7PB4 - chains H and K of the 3 polymer chains in the assembly; structure by X-ray diffraction, 2.49 A resolution.

Chain H:
Name: Centromere protein H
Source organism: Homo sapiens
UniProtKB: Q9H3R5 (CENPH_HUMAN); numbering as in UniProt (aligned over 199-247)
Chain sequence (49 residues; each row starts with the number of its first residue):
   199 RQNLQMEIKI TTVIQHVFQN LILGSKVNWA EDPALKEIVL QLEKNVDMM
Disordered / not traced: 199, 247

Chain K:
Name: Centromere protein K
Source organism: Homo sapiens
UniProtKB: Q9BS16 (CENPK_HUMAN); residue numbers follow UniProt; this construct covers 165-269
Chain sequence (105 residues; each row starts with the number of its first residue):
   165 KMLNIKEYKE KLLSTLGEFL EDHFPLPDRS VKKKKKNIQE SSVNLITLHE MLEILINRLF
   225 DVPHDPYVKI SDSFWPPYVE LLLRNGIALR HPEDPTRIRL EAFHQ
Disordered / not traced: 193-206

How chain H and chain K interact:
Residue-residue contacts (42):
  Asn-201(H) / Met-166(K)
  Leu-202(H) / Met-166(K)  hydrophobic
  Glu-205(H) / Lys-170(K)
  Lys-207(H) / Phe-224(K)
  Lys-207(H) / His-268(K)
  Ile-208(H) / Lys-173(K)
  Ile-208(H) / Phe-224(K)  hydrophobic
  Thr-209(H) / Tyr-172(K)
  Thr-209(H) / Lys-173(K)
  Val-211(H) / Phe-224(K)  hydrophobic
  Val-211(H) / Leu-264(K)  hydrophobic
  Val-211(H) / His-268(K)
  Ile-212(H) / Leu-176(K)  hydrophobic
  Ile-212(H) / Leu-177(K)  hydrophobic
  Gln-213(H) / Tyr-172(K)  hydrogen bond
  Gln-213(H) / Leu-176(K)
  His-214(H) / Phe-267(K)
  Val-215(H) / Ile-251(K)
  Val-215(H) / Phe-267(K)  hydrophobic
  Phe-216(H) / Thr-179(K)
  Phe-216(H) / Leu-180(K)  hydrophobic
  Phe-216(H) / Phe-183(K)  hydrophobic
  Asn-218(H) / Asn-249(K)  hydrogen bond (side chain-backbone)
  Asn-218(H) / Ile-251(K)
  Asn-218(H) / Phe-267(K)
  Leu-219(H) / Leu-180(K)  hydrophobic
  Leu-219(H) / Leu-184(K)  hydrophobic
  Leu-219(H) / Leu-216(K)  hydrophobic
  Leu-219(H) / Ile-251(K)  hydrophobic
  Ile-220(H) / Phe-183(K)  hydrophobic
  Gly-222(H) / Asn-249(K)
  Ser-223(H) / Phe-183(K)
  Ser-223(H) / Phe-188(K)
  Val-225(H) / His-187(K)
  Leu-233(H) / Phe-183(K)  hydrophobic
  Ile-236(H) / Thr-179(K)
  Gln-239(H) / Tyr-172(K)  hydrogen bond (backbone-side chain)
  Gln-239(H) / Lys-175(K)  hydrogen bond
  Leu-240(H) / Tyr-172(K)
  Leu-240(H) / Leu-176(K)  hydrophobic
  Val-244(H) / Ile-169(K)
  Asp-245(H) / Lys-165(K)  salt bridge
Interface residues without a listed pair, chain H (28 interface residues in all): Ile-206, Thr-210, Lys-242, Met-246
Interface residues without a listed pair, chain K (27 interface residues in all): Ile-220, Leu-223, Leu-245, Leu-246, Gly-250

In short:
28 residues of chain H and 27 residues of chain K are in contact; the contacts include 4 hydrogen bonds and 1
salt bridge. Polar contacts include Asp-245(H)/Lys-165(K), Gln-213(H)/Tyr-172(K) and Asn-218(H)/Asn-249(K).
Here chain H is Centromere protein H and chain K is Centromere protein K, both from Homo sapiens. Entry 7PB4
(Cenp-HIK 3-protein complex) was determined by X-ray diffraction, deposited together with 7PB8, 7PII, 7PKN,
7R5R, 7R5S, 7R5V, 7YWX and 7YYH.
